7DOU - chains 4 and 5 of the 3 polymer chains in the assembly; structure by electron microscopy, 3.00 A resolution.

== Chain 4 (and 5) ==
Molecule: Cement protein gp16
Source organism: Helicobacter phage KHP40
Notes: chain 5 of this document is another copy of the same molecule, construct and numbering; everything in this record applies to it too
Reference sequence: I7GUT5 (I7GUT5_9CAUD); residues 1-124 here = UniProt positions 1-124
Amino-acid sequence (124 residues; each row starts with the number of its first residue):
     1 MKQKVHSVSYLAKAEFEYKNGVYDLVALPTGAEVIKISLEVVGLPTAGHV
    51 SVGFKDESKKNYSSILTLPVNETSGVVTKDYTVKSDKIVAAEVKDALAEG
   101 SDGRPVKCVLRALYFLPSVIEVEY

== How chain 4 and chain 5 interact ==
Contacting residue pairs - 38 pairs, chain 4 then chain 5:
  Ser9(4) - Ser7(5)
  Ser9(4) - Phe115(5)
  Tyr10(4) - Val5(5)  hydrophobic
  Tyr10(4) - His6(5)
  Tyr10(4) - Ser7(5)
  Tyr10(4) - Ile120(5)
  Tyr10(4) - Val122(5)  hydrophobic
  Tyr10(4) - Tyr124(5)
  Leu11(4) - Val5(5)
  Leu11(4) - His6(5)  hydrogen bond (backbone-backbone)
  Leu11(4) - Glu33(5)
  Leu11(4) - Ile35(5)  hydrophobic
  Leu11(4) - Phe115(5)  hydrophobic
  Ala12(4) - Val5(5)  hydrophobic
  Lys13(4) - Glu33(5)
  Leu25(4) - Gln3(5)  hydrogen bond (backbone-side chain)
  Val26(4) - Gln3(5)
  Ala27(4) - Met1(5)  hydrophobic
  Ala27(4) - Gln3(5)  hydrogen bond (backbone-side chain)
  Ala27(4) - Tyr124(5)
  Leu28(4) - Tyr124(5)
  Pro29(4) - Tyr124(5)
  Lys36(4) - Ile35(5)  hydrogen bond (side chain-backbone)
  Lys36(4) - Asp80(5)
  Ser38(4) - Asp80(5)  hydrogen bond
  Glu40(4) - Lys79(5)  salt bridge
  Glu40(4) - Asp80(5)
  Glu40(4) - Tyr81(5)
  Ser74(4) - Thr78(5)
  Lys87(4) - Tyr124(5)
  Arg111(4) - Glu33(5)  salt bridge
  Arg111(4) - Asp80(5)  hydrogen bond (side chain-backbone)
  Arg111(4) - Tyr81(5)
  Arg111(4) - Thr82(5)  hydrogen bond
  Leu113(4) - Ile35(5)  hydrophobic
  Leu113(4) - Phe115(5)  hydrophobic
  Tyr114(4) - Val5(5)
  Tyr114(4) - Tyr124(5)  hydrogen bond
Other interface residues (no listed pair), chain 4 (21 interface residues in all): Glu57, Ile88, Leu116
Other interface residues (no listed pair), chain 5 (17 interface residues in all): Leu113

== In short ==
21 residues of chain 4 face 17 of chain 5 across their interface, with 8 hydrogen bonds and 2 salt bridges.
Polar pairs include Glu40(4)-Lys79(5), Arg111(4)-Glu33(5) and Leu25(4)-Gln3(5).
Both chains are Cement protein gp16 (Helicobacter phage KHP40). Entry 7DOU (Trimeric cement protein structure
of Helicobacter pylori bacteriophage KHP40) was determined by electron microscopy, deposited together with
7DN2 and 7F2P.
